Entry 6CP5 (electron microscopy, 4.20 A resolution (low resolution: residue-level contacts below are approximate; hydrogen-bond / salt-bridge calls are withheld)); this record covers chains 7 and U of the 16 polymer chains in the assembly.

[Chain 7]
Molecule: ATP synthase subunit d, mitochondrial
Organism: Saccharomyces cerevisiae (strain ATCC 204508 / S288c)
UniProt: P30902 (ATP7_YEAST); residues 1-173 here correspond to UniProt positions 2-174 (UniProt number = residue number + 1)
Chain sequence (173 residues; each row starts with the number of its first residue):
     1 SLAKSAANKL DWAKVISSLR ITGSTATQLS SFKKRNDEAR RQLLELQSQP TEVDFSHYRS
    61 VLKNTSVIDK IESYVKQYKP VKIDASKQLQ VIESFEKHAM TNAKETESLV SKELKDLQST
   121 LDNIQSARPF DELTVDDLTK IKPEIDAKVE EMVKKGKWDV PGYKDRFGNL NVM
Unresolved in the structure: 1-106

[Chain U]
Molecule: ATP synthase subunit f, mitochondrial
Organism: Saccharomyces cerevisiae (strain ATCC 204508 / S288c)
UniProt: Q06405 (ATPK_YEAST); residues 1-95 here correspond to UniProt positions 7-101 (UniProt number = residue number + 6)
Chain sequence (95 residues; each row starts with the number of its first residue):
     1 VSTLIPPKVV SSKNIGSAPN AKRIANVVHF YKSLPQGPAP AIKANTRLAR YKAKYFDGDN
    61 ASGKPLWHFA LGIIAFGYSM EYYFHLRHHK GAEEH
Unresolved in the structure: 1-18, 87-95

[How chain 7 and chain U interact]
Residue-residue contacts (21):
  Thr120(7) - Val27(U)
  Ile124(7) - Phe30(U)
  Ser126(7) - Pro35(U)
  Ala127(7) - Ser33(U)
  Ala127(7) - Leu34(U)
  Ala127(7) - Pro35(U)
  Arg128(7) - Pro35(U)
  Pro129(7) - Leu34(U)
  Pro129(7) - Pro35(U)
  Pro129(7) - Gly37(U)
  Glu132(7) - Gln36(U)
  Glu132(7) - Gly37(U)
  Asp137(7) - Ser33(U)
  Asp137(7) - Leu34(U)
  Leu138(7) - His29(U)
  Lys140(7) - Lys32(U)
  Ile141(7) - Val28(U)
  Ile141(7) - Tyr31(U)
  Ile141(7) - Lys32(U)
  Lys142(7) - Val28(U)
  Lys142(7) - His29(U)
Also at the interface, not in a pair above, chain 7 (13 interface residues in all): Asp116
Also at the interface, not in a pair above, chain U (12 interface residues in all): Asn26

[Summary]
The interface between chain 7 and chain U involves 13 residues on one side and 12 on the other.
Here chain 7 is ATP synthase subunit d, mitochondrial and chain U is ATP synthase subunit f, mitochondrial,
both from Saccharomyces cerevisiae (strain ATCC 204508 / S288c). Entry 6CP5 (Monomer yeast ATP synthase Fo
reconstituted in nanodisc with inhibitor of oligomycin bound generated from focused ...) was determined by
electron microscopy (same publication as 6CP3, 6CP6 and 6CP7).
